PDB entry 8OPE | electron microscopy, 3.09 A resolution | chains Ae and Ag of the 42 polymer chains in the assembly

[Chain Ae (and Ag)]
Molecule: Genome polyprotein (Fragment)
From: Potato virus Y strain NTN
Notes: chain Ag of this document is another copy of the same molecule, construct and numbering; everything in this record applies to it too
UniProt: A0A0A7DJG2 (A0A0A7DJG2_9POTV); residues 1-227 here = UniProt positions 1-227
Sequence (227 residues; each row starts with the number of its first residue):
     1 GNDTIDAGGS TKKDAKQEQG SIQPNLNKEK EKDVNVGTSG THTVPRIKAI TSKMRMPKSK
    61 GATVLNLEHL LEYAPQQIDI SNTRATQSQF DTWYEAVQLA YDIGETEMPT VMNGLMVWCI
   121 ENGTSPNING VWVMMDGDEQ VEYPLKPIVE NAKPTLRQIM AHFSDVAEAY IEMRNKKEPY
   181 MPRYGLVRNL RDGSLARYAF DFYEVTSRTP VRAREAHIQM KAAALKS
Disordered / not traced: 1-41
What the authors report for this chain:
  - binding site for the 5-nt RNA strand: S125 to G130

[Chain Ae / chain Ag interface]
Contacting residue pairs (83; chain Ae residue first):
  I50(Ae) - A169(Ag)  hydrophobic
  M54(Ae) - D165(Ag)
  R55(Ae) - Q76(Ag)  hydrogen bond
  R55(Ae) - I78(Ag)
  R55(Ae) - D79(Ag)  salt bridge
  R55(Ae) - R84(Ag)
  R55(Ae) - D165(Ag)
  M56(Ae) - V166(Ag)  hydrophobic
  P57(Ae) - F90(Ag)  hydrophobic
  P57(Ae) - H162(Ag)
  P57(Ae) - F163(Ag)  hydrophobic
  P57(Ae) - V166(Ag)
  K58(Ae) - Q87(Ag)  hydrogen bond (backbone-side chain)
  K58(Ae) - F90(Ag)
  K58(Ae) - D91(Ag)
  S59(Ae) - D91(Ag)
  S59(Ae) - Y94(Ag)
  K60(Ae) - D91(Ag)
  K60(Ae) - E95(Ag)  salt bridge
  V64(Ae) - F90(Ag)  hydrophobic
  V64(Ae) - Y94(Ag)  hydrophobic
  V64(Ae) - P109(Ag)
  V64(Ae) - M112(Ag)  hydrophobic
  L65(Ae) - P109(Ag)
  L65(Ae) - N113(Ag)
  L65(Ae) - M116(Ag)  hydrophobic
  L65(Ae) - F163(Ag)  hydrophobic
  L65(Ae) - V166(Ag)  hydrophobic
  N66(Ae) - P109(Ag)
  N66(Ae) - N113(Ag)  hydrogen bond (backbone-side chain)
  H69(Ae) - T110(Ag)
  H69(Ae) - N113(Ag)
  H69(Ae) - M134(Ag)
  L70(Ae) - N113(Ag)
  L70(Ae) - M116(Ag)  hydrophobic
  L70(Ae) - V166(Ag)  hydrophobic
  L70(Ae) - Y170(Ag)  hydrophobic
  L71(Ae) - M173(Ag)
  Y73(Ae) - G114(Ag)
  Y73(Ae) - V117(Ag)  hydrophobic
  Y73(Ae) - M134(Ag)
  Y73(Ae) - M135(Ag)  hydrogen bond (side chain-backbone)
  Y73(Ae) - Y170(Ag)  hydrogen bond (backbone-side chain)
  A74(Ae) - R174(Ag)
  P75(Ae) - M135(Ag)  hydrophobic
  P75(Ae) - Y170(Ag)
  P75(Ae) - R174(Ag)  hydrogen bond (backbone-side chain)
  Q77(Ae) - E121(Ag)  hydrogen bond
  Q77(Ae) - Y180(Ag)
  Q77(Ae) - M181(Ag)  hydrogen bond (side chain-backbone)
  Q77(Ae) - P182(Ag)
  D79(Ae) - V133(Ag)
  D79(Ae) - M135(Ag)
  D79(Ae) - Q140(Ag)  hydrogen bond (backbone-side chain)
  I80(Ae) - V117(Ag)  hydrophobic
  I80(Ae) - W118(Ag)
  I80(Ae) - E121(Ag)
  I80(Ae) - N122(Ag)  hydrogen bond (backbone-side chain)
  I80(Ae) - V133(Ag)
  I80(Ae) - M135(Ag)  hydrophobic
  S81(Ae) - N122(Ag)
  S81(Ae) - R183(Ag)  hydrogen bond
  N82(Ae) - N122(Ag)  hydrogen bond (backbone-side chain)
  N82(Ae) - R183(Ag)  hydrogen bond
  T83(Ae) - R183(Ag)
  T86(Ae) - V133(Ag)
  T86(Ae) - Q140(Ag)
  T86(Ae) - E142(Ag)  hydrogen bond
  Q87(Ae) - Q140(Ag)  hydrogen bond (backbone-side chain)
  S88(Ae) - E142(Ag)  hydrogen bond
  V205(Ae) - L186(Ag)
  T206(Ae) - L186(Ag)
  S207(Ae) - P179(Ag)  hydrogen bond (side chain-backbone)
  S207(Ae) - M181(Ag)
  S207(Ae) - L186(Ag)
  R208(Ae) - P179(Ag)
  V211(Ae) - R191(Ag)
  R214(Ae) - L186(Ag)
  R214(Ae) - N189(Ag)  hydrogen bond
  R214(Ae) - L190(Ag)
  E215(Ae) - N189(Ag)
  E215(Ae) - R191(Ag)  salt bridge
  I218(Ae) - N189(Ag)
Other interface residues (no listed pair), chain Ae (36 interface residues in all): A49, Q76
Other interface residues (no listed pair), chain Ag (43 interface residues in all): K176, E178

[In short]
The interface between chain Ae and chain Ag involves 36 residues on one side and 43 on the other; the contacts
include 18 hydrogen bonds and 3 salt bridges. Among the polar pairs are R55(Ae)-D79(Ag), K60(Ae)-E95(Ag) and
E215(Ae)-R191(Ag). The paper reports a binding site for the 5-nt RNA strand at S125(Ae).
Both chains are Genome polyprotein (Fragment) (Potato virus Y strain NTN). Entry 8OPE (Virus-like Particle
based on PVY coat protein with dC40 deletion with helical architecture encapsidating ssRNA) was determined by
electron microscopy (same publication as 8OPC and 8OPL).
